Entry 6QKC (electron microscopy, 4.40 A resolution (low resolution: residue-level contacts below are approximate; hydrogen-bond / salt-bridge calls are withheld)); this record covers chains A and J of the 6 polymer chains in the assembly.

Chain A:
Name: Glutamate receptor 1
Organism: Rattus norvegicus
UniProtKB: P19490 (GRIA1_RAT), isoform P19490-2; the construct has insertions or renumbered stretches relative to UniProt, so the offset changes along the chain: -25 to -7 = UniProt 1-19; 2-889 = UniProt 20-907
Sequence (915 residues; each row starts with the number of its first residue; numbers below 1 keep their minus sign (Met-25 is residue -25)):
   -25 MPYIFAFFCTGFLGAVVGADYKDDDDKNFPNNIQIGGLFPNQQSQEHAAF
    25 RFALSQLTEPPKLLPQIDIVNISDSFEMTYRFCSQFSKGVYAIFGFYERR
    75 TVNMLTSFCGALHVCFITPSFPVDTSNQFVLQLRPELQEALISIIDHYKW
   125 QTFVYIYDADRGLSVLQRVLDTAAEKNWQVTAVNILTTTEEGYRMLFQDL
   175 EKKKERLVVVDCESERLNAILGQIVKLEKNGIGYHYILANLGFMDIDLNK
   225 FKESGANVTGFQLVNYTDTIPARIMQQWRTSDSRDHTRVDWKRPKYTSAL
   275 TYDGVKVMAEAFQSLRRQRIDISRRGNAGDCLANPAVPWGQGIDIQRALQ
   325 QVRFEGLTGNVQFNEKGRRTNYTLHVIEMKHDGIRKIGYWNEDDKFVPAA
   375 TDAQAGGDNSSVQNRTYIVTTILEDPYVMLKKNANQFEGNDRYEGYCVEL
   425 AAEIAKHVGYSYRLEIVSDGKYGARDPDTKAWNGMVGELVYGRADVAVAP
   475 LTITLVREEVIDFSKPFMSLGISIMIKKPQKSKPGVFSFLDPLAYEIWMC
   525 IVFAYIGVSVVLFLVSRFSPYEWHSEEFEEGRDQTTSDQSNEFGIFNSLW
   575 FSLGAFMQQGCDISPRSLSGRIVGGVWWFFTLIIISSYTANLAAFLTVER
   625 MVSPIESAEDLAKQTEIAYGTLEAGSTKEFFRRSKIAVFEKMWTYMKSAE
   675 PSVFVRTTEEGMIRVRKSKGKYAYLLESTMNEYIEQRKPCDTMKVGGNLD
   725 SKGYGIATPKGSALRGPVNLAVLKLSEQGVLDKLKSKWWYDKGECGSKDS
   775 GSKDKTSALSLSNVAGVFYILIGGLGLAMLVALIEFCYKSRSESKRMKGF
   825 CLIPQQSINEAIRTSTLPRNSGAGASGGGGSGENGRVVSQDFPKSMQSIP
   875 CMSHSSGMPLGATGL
Disordered / not traced: -25 to 390, 544-564, 771-779, 814-889
Sequence notes: insertion (-6 to 1)
Cystine bridges: Cys714-Cys769
Ligand contacts: E2Q (6-nitro-2,3-bis(oxidanylidene)-1,4-dihydrobenzo[f]quinoxaline-7-sulfonamide): Tyr446, Pro474, Leu475, Thr476, Arg481, Thr682, Glu701, Thr703, Met704, Tyr728
Swiss-Prot annotation at these positions:
  - motif: Ala886 to Leu889 (PDZ-binding)
  - binding site (L-glutamate): Pro474, Thr476, Arg481, Ser650, Thr651, Glu701
  - modified residue (Phosphoserine): Ser627, Ser692, Ser831, Ser845
  - lipidation (S-palmitoyl cysteine): Cys585, Cys811
  - glycosylation (N-linked (GlcNAc...) asparagine): Asn45, Asn231, Asn239, Asn345, Asn383, Asn388

Chain J:
Name: Voltage-dependent calcium channel gamma-8 subunit
Organism: Rattus norvegicus
UniProtKB: Q8VHW5 (CCG8_RAT); residue numbers follow UniProt; this construct covers 2-417
Sequence (423 residues; numbered 1 to 423; the number before each row is that of its first residue):
     1 GESLKRWNEERGLWCEKGVQVLLTTIGAFAAFGLMTIAISTDYWLYTRAL
    51 ICNTTNLTAGDDGPPHRGGSGSSEKKDPGGLTHSGLWRICCLEGLKRGVC
   101 VKINHFPEDTDYDHDSAEYLLRVVRASSIFPILSAILLLLGGVCVAASRV
   151 YKSKRNIILGAGILFVAAGLSNIIGVIVYISANAGEPGPKRDEEKKNHYS
   201 YGWSFYFGGLSFILAEVIGVLAVNIYIERSREAHCQSRSDLLKAGGGAGG
   251 SGGSGPSAILRLPSYRFRYRRRSRSSSRGSSEASPSRDASPGGPGGPGFA
   301 STDISMYTLSRDPSKGSVAAGLASAGGGGGGAGVGAYGGAAGAAGGGGTG
   351 SERDRGSSAGFLTLHNAFPKEAASGVTVTVTGPPAAPAPAPPAPAAPAPG
   401 TLSKEAAASNTNTLNRKLEVLFQ
Disordered / not traced: 1-18, 49-79, 107-116, 186-195, 232-423
Sequence notes: expression tag (1, 418-423)
Cystine bridges: Cys90-Cys100
Swiss-Prot annotation at these positions:
  - modified residue (Phosphoserine): Ser251, Ser254

How chain A and chain J interact:
Contacting residue pairs (16):
  Tyr519(A) - Tyr199(J)
  Tyr519(A) - Tyr201(J)
  Glu520(A) - Tyr199(J)
  Met523(A) - Phe205(J)
  Phe527(A) - Ile173(J)
  Phe527(A) - Phe212(J)
  Ala528(A) - Ile173(J)
  Val534(A) - Val166(J)
  Val535(A) - Val166(J)
  Val535(A) - Leu170(J)
  Phe537(A) - Val220(J)
  Phe537(A) - Val223(J)
  Leu538(A) - Ile163(J)
  Leu538(A) - Val223(J)
  Phe542(A) - Leu159(J)
  Ile569(A) - Val220(J)
Other interface residues (no listed pair), chain A (15 interface residues in all): Ile530, Gly531, Arg541, Ser543
Other interface residues (no listed pair), chain J (16 interface residues in all): Ile180, Gly209, Glu216, Tyr226, Ile227

In short:
15 residues of chain A and 16 residues of chain J are in contact. Ligands of chain A: compound E2Q. Curated
annotation (UniProt) lists 6 L-glutamate-binding residues on chain A.
Chain A is Glutamate receptor 1 and chain J is Voltage-dependent calcium channel gamma-8 subunit, both from
Rattus norvegicus; the structure, GluA1/2 In complex with auxiliary subunit gamma-8, was determined by
electron microscopy, deposited together with 6QKZ.
